PDB entry 9BOG | electron microscopy, 3.99 A resolution | chains D and C of the 4 polymer chains in the assembly

Chain D:
Name: Outer membrane usher protein FimD
Organism: Escherichia coli
UniProtKB: P30130 (FIMD_ECOLI); residues 1-833 here correspond to UniProt positions 46-878 (UniProt number = residue number + 45)
Sequence (833 residues; numbered 1 to 833; the number before each row is that of its first residue):
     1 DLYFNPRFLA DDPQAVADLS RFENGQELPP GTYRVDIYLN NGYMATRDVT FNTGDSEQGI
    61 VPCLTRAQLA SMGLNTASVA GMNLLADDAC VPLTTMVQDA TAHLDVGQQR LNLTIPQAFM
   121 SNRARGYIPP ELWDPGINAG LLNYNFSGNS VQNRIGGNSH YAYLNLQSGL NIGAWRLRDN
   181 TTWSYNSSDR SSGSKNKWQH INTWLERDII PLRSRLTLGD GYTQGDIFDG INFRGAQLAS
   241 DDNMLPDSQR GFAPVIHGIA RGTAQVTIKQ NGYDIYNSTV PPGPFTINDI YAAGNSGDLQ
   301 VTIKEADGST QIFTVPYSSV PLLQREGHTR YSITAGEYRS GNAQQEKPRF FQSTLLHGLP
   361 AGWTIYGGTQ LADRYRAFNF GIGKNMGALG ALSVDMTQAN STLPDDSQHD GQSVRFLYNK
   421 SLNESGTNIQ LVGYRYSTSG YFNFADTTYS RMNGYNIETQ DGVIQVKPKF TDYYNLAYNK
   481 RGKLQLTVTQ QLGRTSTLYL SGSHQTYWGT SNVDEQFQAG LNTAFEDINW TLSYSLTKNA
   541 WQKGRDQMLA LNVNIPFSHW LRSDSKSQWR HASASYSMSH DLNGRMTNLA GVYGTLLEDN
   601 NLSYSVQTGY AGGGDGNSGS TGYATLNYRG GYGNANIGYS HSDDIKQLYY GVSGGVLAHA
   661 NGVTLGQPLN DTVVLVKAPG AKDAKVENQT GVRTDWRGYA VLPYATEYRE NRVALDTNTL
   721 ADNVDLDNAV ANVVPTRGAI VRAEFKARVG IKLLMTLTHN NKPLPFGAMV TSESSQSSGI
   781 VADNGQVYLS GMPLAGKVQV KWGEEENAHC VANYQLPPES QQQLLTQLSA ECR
Not modelled in the structure: 1, 188-195, 453-473, 805-807
Disulfide bonds: Cys-63/Cys-90, Cys-810/Cys-832
Sequence notes: conflict Pro-348 (Thr393 in P30130)

Chain C:
Name: Type 1 fimbria chaperone FimC
Organism: Escherichia coli
UniProtKB: Q643I0 (Q643I0_ECOLX); residues 1-205 here correspond to UniProt positions 37-241 (UniProt number = residue number + 36)
Sequence (211 residues; numbered 1 to 211; the number before each row is that of its first residue):
     1 GVALGATRVI YPAGQKQVQL AVTNNDENST YLIQSWVENA DGVKDGRFIV TPPLFAMKGK
    61 KENTLRILDA TNNQLPQDRE SLFWMNVKAI PSMDKSKLTE NTLQLAIISR IKLYYRPAKL
   121 ALPPDQAAEK LRFRRSANSL TLINPTPYYL TVTELNAGTR VLENALVPPM GESTVKLPSD
   181 AGSNITYRTI NDYGALTPKM TGVMEHHHHH H
Not modelled in the structure: 206-211
Sequence notes: expression tag (206-211)

Interface between chain D and chain C:
Residue-residue contacts (26):
  Leu-2(D) / Met-93(C)  hydrogen bond (backbone-backbone)
  Tyr-3(D) / Met-93(C)
  Phe-4(D) / Thr-30(C)
  Phe-4(D) / Leu-32(C)  hydrophobic
  Phe-4(D) / Pro-91(C)
  Phe-4(D) / Ser-92(C)
  Phe-8(D) / Lys-88(C)
  Phe-8(D) / Ile-90(C)  hydrophobic
  Phe-8(D) / Pro-91(C)
  Phe-8(D) / Gln-104(C)
  Phe-8(D) / Leu-105(C)
  Phe-8(D) / Ala-106(C)  hydrophobic
  Leu-9(D) / Leu-32(C)  hydrophobic
  Leu-9(D) / Gln-34(C)
  Leu-754(D) / Ile-49(C)  hydrophobic
  Leu-754(D) / Ala-70(C)  hydrophobic
  Phe-766(D) / Gln-34(C)
  Phe-766(D) / Leu-54(C)  hydrophobic
  Ile-780(D) / Pro-53(C)
  Val-781(D) / Pro-53(C)
  Ala-782(D) / Pro-53(C)  hydrophobic
  Gln-786(D) / Gly-46(C)
  Gln-786(D) / Ile-49(C)
  Tyr-788(D) / Thr-51(C)
  Tyr-788(D) / Leu-68(C)
  Gln-827(D) / Ala-70(C)
Interface residues without a listed pair, chain D (16 interface residues in all): Phe-22, Gly-767, Asn-784
Interface residues without a listed pair, chain C (20 interface residues in all): Lys-44, Lys-95

Overview:
The interface between chain D and chain C involves 16 residues on one side and 20 on the other; the contacts
include 1 hydrogen bond. The hydrogen-bonded pair Leu-2(D)/Met-93(C) is a backbone contact.
Here chain D is Outer membrane usher protein FimD and chain C is Type 1 fimbria chaperone FimC, both from
Escherichia coli. Entry 9BOG (Structural basis for adhesin secretion by the outer-membrane usher in type 1
pili) was determined by electron microscopy.
